9C5A - chains M and Y of the 8 polymer chains in the assembly; structure by electron microscopy, 4.20 A resolution (low resolution: residue-level contacts below are approximate; hydrogen-bond / salt-bridge calls are withheld).

Chain M:
Protein: AP-3 complex subunit mu-1
From: Homo sapiens
UniProt: Q9Y2T2 (AP3M1_HUMAN); residues 1-418 here = UniProt positions 1-418
Sequence (418 residues; each row starts with the number of its first residue):
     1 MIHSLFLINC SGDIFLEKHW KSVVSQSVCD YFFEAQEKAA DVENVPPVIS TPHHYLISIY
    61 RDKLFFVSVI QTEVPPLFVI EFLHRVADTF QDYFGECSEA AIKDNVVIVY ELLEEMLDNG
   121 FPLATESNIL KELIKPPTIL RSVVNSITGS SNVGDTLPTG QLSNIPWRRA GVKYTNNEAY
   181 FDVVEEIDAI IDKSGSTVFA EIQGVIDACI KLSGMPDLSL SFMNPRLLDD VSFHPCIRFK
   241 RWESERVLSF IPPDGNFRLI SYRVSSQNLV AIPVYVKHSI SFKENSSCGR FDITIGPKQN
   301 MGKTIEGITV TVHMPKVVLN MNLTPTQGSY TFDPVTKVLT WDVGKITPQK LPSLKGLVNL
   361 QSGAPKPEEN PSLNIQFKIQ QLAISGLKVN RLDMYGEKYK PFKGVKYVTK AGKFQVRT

Chain Y:
Protein: Lysosome-associated membrane glycoprotein 1
Notes: fragment: C-terminal cytoplasmic tail
UniProt: P11279 (LAMP1_HUMAN); residue numbers follow UniProt; this construct covers 406-417
Sequence (12 residues; numbered 406 to 417; the number before each row is that of its first residue):
   406 GRKRSHAGYQ TI
Not modelled in the structure: 406-409

How chain M and chain Y interact:
Pairs across the interface (22):
  Y180(M) - S410(Y)
  Y180(M) - H411(Y)
  Y180(M) - Y414(Y)
  D182(M) - Y414(Y)
  Q381(M) - G413(Y)
  Q381(M) - Q415(Y)
  V389(M) - I417(Y)
  N390(M) - I417(Y)
  R391(M) - I417(Y)
  L392(M) - I417(Y)
  F402(M) - H411(Y)
  K403(M) - Q415(Y)
  K403(M) - T416(Y)
  K403(M) - I417(Y)
  G404(M) - H411(Y)
  G404(M) - Y414(Y)
  G404(M) - Q415(Y)
  V405(M) - Y414(Y)
  V405(M) - Q415(Y)
  V405(M) - I417(Y)
  K406(M) - G413(Y)
  K406(M) - Y414(Y)
Interface residues without a listed pair, chain M (14 interface residues in all): E178, F181

Overview:
14 residues of chain M and 7 residues of chain Y are in contact.
Here chain M is AP-3 complex subunit mu-1 (Homo sapiens) and chain Y is Lysosome-associated membrane
glycoprotein 1. Entry 9C5A (AP-3 Arf1 dimeric interface, focused refinement) was determined by electron
microscopy, deposited together with 9C58, 9C59, 9C5B and 9C5C.
